4HT4 - chains A and B; structure by X-ray diffraction, 2.91 A resolution.

# Chain A
Molecule: Nicking enzyme
From: Staphylococcus aureus
Reference sequence: Q53632 (Q53632_STAAU); numbering as in UniProt (aligned over 2-195)
Chain sequence (195 residues; row label = number of the first residue in the row):
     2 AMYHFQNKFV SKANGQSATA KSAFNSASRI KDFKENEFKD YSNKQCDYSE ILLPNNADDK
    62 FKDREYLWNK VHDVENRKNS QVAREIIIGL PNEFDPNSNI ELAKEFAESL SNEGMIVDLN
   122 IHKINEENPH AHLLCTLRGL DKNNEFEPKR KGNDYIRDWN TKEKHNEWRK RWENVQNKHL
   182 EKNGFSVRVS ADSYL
Unresolved in the structure: 196
Differences from the reference sequence: engineered mutation Phe25 (Tyr in Q53632); expression tag (196)
Modified residues: Mse3 (selenomethionine; parent Met); Mse116 (selenomethionine; parent Met)
Bound ions: Ni2+: His123, His131, His133
What the authors report for this chain:
  - binding site for the 28-nt DNA strand (chain B): Arg78 to Gln82, Lys150 to Tyr156
  - mutagenesis - E86A: decreased catalytic activity
  - mutagenesis - K22A: increased catalytic activity
  - mutagenesis - A21E: unchanged catalytic activity
  - mutagenesis - A21E, K22A: unchanged binding to DNA
  - mutagenesis - A21E, K22A: unchanged binding to the 28-nt DNA strand (chain B)
  - mutagenesis - E86A: decreased binding to the 28-nt DNA strand (chain B)

# Chain B
Molecule: 28-nt DNA strand
Sequence (28 nucleotides; numbered 2 to 29; the number before each row is that of its first residue):
     2 CGCGAACGGA ACGTTCGCAT AAGTGCGC
Bound ions: Ca2+: DG9, DG10

# Chain A / chain B interface
Pairs across the interface - 65 pairs, chain A then chain B:
  Ala2(A) - DG26(B)  hydrogen bond to the base
  Mse3(A) - DT25(B)  base contact
  Mse3(A) - DG26(B)  base contact
  His5(A) - DT25(B)  hydrogen bond to the base
  Phe6(A) - DA22(B)  base contact
  Gln7(A) - DA22(B)  base contact
  Asn8(A) - DT21(B)  hydrogen bond to the base
  Asn8(A) - DA22(B)  hydrogen bond to the base
  Phe10(A) - DA20(B)  base contact
  Phe10(A) - DT21(B)  base contact
  Ser12(A) - DC19(B)  hydrogen bond to the phosphate
  Ala14(A) - DC19(B)  phosphate contact
  Asn77(A) - DC8(B)  phosphate contact
  Arg78(A) - DA7(B)  base contact
  Arg78(A) - DC8(B)  phosphate contact
  Arg78(A) - DT16(B)  hydrogen bond to the base
  Arg78(A) - DC17(B)  hydrogen bond to the sugar
  Lys79(A) - DA7(B)  salt bridge to the phosphate
  Lys79(A) - DC8(B)  hydrogen bond to the phosphate
  Asn80(A) - DA7(B)  sugar contact
  Asn80(A) - DG18(B)  sugar contact
  Ser81(A) - DG18(B)  phosphate contact
  Gln82(A) - DG18(B)  hydrogen bond to the phosphate
  Gln82(A) - DC19(B)  hydrogen bond to the phosphate
  Gln82(A) - DA20(B)  hydrogen bond to the base
  Arg85(A) - DT21(B)  hydrogen bond to the base
  Gly90(A) - DG26(B)  base contact
  Leu91(A) - DG26(B)  hydrogen bond to the base
  Pro92(A) - DG26(B)  base contact
  Asn93(A) - DG26(B)  hydrogen bond to the base
  Glu128(A) - DG26(B)  sugar contact
  Asn129(A) - DG26(B)  hydrogen bond to the base
  Asn129(A) - DC27(B)  sugar contact
  Pro130(A) - DG26(B)  hydrogen bond to the base
  Arg139(A) - DC17(B)  salt bridge to the phosphate
  Pro149(A) - DC17(B)  phosphate contact
  Lys150(A) - DC17(B)  hydrogen bond to the phosphate
  Lys150(A) - DG18(B)  salt bridge to the phosphate
  Arg151(A) - DG3(B)  hydrogen bond to the base
  Arg151(A) - DT16(B)  sugar contact
  Arg151(A) - DC17(B)  hydrogen bond to the phosphate
  Arg151(A) - DG18(B)  hydrogen bond to the base
  Arg151(A) - DC19(B)  base contact
  Lys152(A) - DT16(B)  phosphate contact
  Gly153(A) - DT16(B)  hydrogen bond to the phosphate
  Gly153(A) - DC17(B)  hydrogen bond to the base
  Asn154(A) - DG3(B)  base contact
  Asn154(A) - DC4(B)  hydrogen bond to the base
  Asn154(A) - DG5(B)  base contact
  Asn154(A) - DC17(B)  hydrogen bond to the base
  Tyr156(A) - DC2(B)  base contact
  Tyr156(A) - DC19(B)  hydrogen bond to the base
  Tyr156(A) - DA20(B)  hydrogen bond to the base
  Asn161(A) - DA20(B)  base contact
  Asn161(A) - DT21(B)  base contact
  Thr162(A) - DT21(B)  base contact
  Lys163(A) - DT21(B)  hydrogen bond to the base
  Lys163(A) - DA22(B)  salt bridge to the phosphate
  His166(A) - DT21(B)  sugar contact
  His166(A) - DA22(B)  hydrogen bond to the sugar
  Asn167(A) - DA22(B)  sugar contact
  Arg170(A) - DA22(B)  hydrogen bond to the base
  Arg170(A) - DA23(B)  sugar contact
  Ser194(A) - DA23(B)  phosphate contact
  Ser194(A) - DG24(B)  phosphate contact
Interface residues without a listed pair, chain A (43 interface residues in all): Asn15, Glu94, Lys124, Ala192, Asp193
Interface residues without a listed pair, chain B (21 interface residues in all): DA6, DG9, DG28

# Summary
Chain A and chain B form an interface of 43 and 21 residues respectively; the contacts include 29 hydrogen
bonds and 4 salt bridges. Among the polar pairs are Ala2(A)-DG26(B), His5(A)-DT25(B) and Asn8(A)-DT21(B). The
paper reports a binding site for the 28-nt DNA strand (chain B) at Arg78(A) and Lys150(A); E86A of chain A
reduces catalytic activity; 3 substitutions were tested in all.
Chain A is Nicking enzyme (Staphylococcus aureus) and chain B is a 28-nt DNA strand; the structure, Molecular
Basis of Vancomycin Resistance Transfer in Staphylococcus aureus, was determined by X-ray diffraction together
with 4HTE from the same study.
